PDB entry 2EWH | X-ray diffraction, 1.40 A resolution | chain A

== Chain A ==
Name: Major carboxysome shell protein 1A
Source organism: Halothiobacillus neapolitanus
UniProtKB: P45689 (CSOA_THINE); residues 2-98 here correspond to UniProt positions 1-97 (UniProt number = residue number - 1)
Sequence (98 residues; each row starts with the number of its first residue):
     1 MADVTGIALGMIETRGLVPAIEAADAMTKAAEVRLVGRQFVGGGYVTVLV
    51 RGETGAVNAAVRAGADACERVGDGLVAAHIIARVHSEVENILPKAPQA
Not modelled in the structure: 1-5
Construct notes: initiating methionine (1)
Reported in the primary citation:
  - self-association interface (contacts with another copy of this molecule); pairs are residue here / residue on that copy: Thr28-Arg83 (backbone contact), Ala31-Arg83 (backbone contact), Val33-Arg83 (backbone contact)

== In short ==
The paper reports a self-association interface involving Thr28, Ala31 and Val33 among others.
Chain A is Major carboxysome shell protein 1A (Halothiobacillus neapolitanus); the structure, Carboxysome
protein CsoS1A from Halothiobacillus neapolitanus, was determined by X-ray diffraction, deposited together
with 2G13.
